Entry 8UA1 (electron microscopy, 3.40 A resolution); this record covers chains D and E of the 7 polymer chains in the assembly.

[Chain D (and E)]
Name: Cell division control protein 48
Source organism: Saccharomyces cerevisiae
Notes: EC 3.6.4.6; chain E of this document is another copy of the same molecule, construct and numbering; everything in this record applies to it too
Reference sequence: P25694 (CDC48_YEAST); residues 1-835 here = UniProt positions 1-835
Amino-acid sequence (835 residues; row label = number of the first residue in the row):
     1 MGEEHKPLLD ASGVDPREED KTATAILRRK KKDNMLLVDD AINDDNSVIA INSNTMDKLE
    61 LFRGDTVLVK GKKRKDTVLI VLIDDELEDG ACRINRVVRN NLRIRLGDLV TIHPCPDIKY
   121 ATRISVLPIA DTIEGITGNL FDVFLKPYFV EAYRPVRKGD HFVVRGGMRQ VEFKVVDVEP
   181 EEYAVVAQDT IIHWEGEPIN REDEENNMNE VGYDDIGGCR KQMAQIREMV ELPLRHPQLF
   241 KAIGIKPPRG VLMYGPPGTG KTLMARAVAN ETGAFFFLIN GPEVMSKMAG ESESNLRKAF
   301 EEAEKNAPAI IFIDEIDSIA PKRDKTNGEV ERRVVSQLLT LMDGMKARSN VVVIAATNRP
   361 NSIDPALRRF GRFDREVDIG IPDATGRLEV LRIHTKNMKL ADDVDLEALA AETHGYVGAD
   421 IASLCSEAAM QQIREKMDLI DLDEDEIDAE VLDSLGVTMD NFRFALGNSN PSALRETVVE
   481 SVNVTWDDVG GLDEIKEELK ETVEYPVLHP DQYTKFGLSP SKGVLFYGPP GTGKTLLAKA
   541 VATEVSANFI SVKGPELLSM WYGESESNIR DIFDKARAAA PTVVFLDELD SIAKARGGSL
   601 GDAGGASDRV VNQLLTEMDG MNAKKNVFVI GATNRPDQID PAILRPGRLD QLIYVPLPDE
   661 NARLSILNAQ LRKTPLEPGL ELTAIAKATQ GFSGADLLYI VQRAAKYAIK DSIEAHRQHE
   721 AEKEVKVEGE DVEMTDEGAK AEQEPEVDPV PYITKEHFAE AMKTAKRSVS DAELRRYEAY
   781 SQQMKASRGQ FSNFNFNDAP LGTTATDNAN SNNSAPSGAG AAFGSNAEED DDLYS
Disordered / not traced: 1-199, 445-446, 471-483, 721-748, 785-835 (chain E: 1-210, 256-258, 381-382, 398-406, 414-418, 437-449, 468-480, 507-521, 656-658, 714-751, 763-835)
Curated features (UniProtKB/Swiss-Prot):
  - binding site (ATP): Pro257 to Leu263, Asn358, His394, Gly531 to Leu536
  - modified residue: Ser472 (Phosphoserine), Ser519 (Phosphoserine), Thr735 (Phosphothreonine), Ser770 (Phosphoserine)
  - cross-link (Glycyl lysine isopeptide (Lys-Gly)): Lys305 (interchain with G-Cter in ubiquitin), Lys322 (interchain with G-Cter in ubiquitin), Lys346 (interchain with G-Cter in ubiquitin), Lys522 (interchain with G-Cter in ubiquitin), Lys539 (interchain with G-Cter in ubiquitin), Lys594 (interchain with G-Cter in ubiquitin), Lys673 (interchain with G-Cter in ubiquitin)
  - mutagenesis: Lys261 (K261A: Moderate reduction in growth rate; K261T: Probable loss of ATP binding. Complete loss of catalytic activity), Glu315 (E315A: Moderate reduction in growth rate; E315D: Severe loss of catalytic activity without affecting cooperativity between the 2 ATP-binding regions. Slight reduction in growth rate ...), Asn358 (N358A: Slight reduction in growth rate. Restores cell growth; when associated with Q-315), Arg369 (R369A: No effect on growth rate. Restores cell growth; when associated with Q-315), Pro471 (P471A/S: Restores cell growth; when associated with Q-315), Arg475 (R475H: Restores cell growth; when associated with Q-315), Lys534 (K534A/T: Severe loss of catalytic activity. Lethal), Glu588 (E588D: Moderate reduction in growth rate; E588Q: Lethal), Arg645 (R645A: Lethal)
Residues lining bound ligands:
  - 08T ([[[(2R,3S,4R,5R)-5-(6-aminopurin-9-yl)-3,4-bis(oxidanyl)oxolan-2-yl]methoxy-oxidanyl-phosphoryl]oxy-oxidanyl-phosphoryl]oxy-tris(fluoranyl)beryllium), molecule 1: Asp343, Arg369, Phe370, Arg372
  - 08T, molecule 2: Asp619, Arg645, Arg648
  - ADP (adenosine-5'-diphosphate), molecule 1: Asp215, Ile216, Gly217, Pro257, Gly258, Thr259, Gly260, Lys261, Thr262, Leu263, Val390, His394, Gly418, Ala419
  - ADP, molecule 2: Asp488, Val489, Gly490, Pro529, Pro530, Gly531, Thr532, Gly533, Lys534, Thr535, Leu536, Ile666, Gln670, Gly694, Ala695, Leu698
What the authors report for this chain:
  - catalytic residues: Glu315, Arg369, Arg372, Glu588, Arg645, Arg648 (citing earlier work)

[How chain D and chain E interact]
Contacting residue pairs (6):
  Pro282(D) with Arg332(E)
  Ser286(D) with Glu329(E)
  Lys287(D) with Glu329(E)
  Leu452(D) with Leu239(E), hydrophobic; Ala242(E), hydrophobic
  Trp561(D) with Tyr562(E)
Interface residues without a listed pair, chain D (15 interface residues in all): Glu283, Met285, Met398, Ser423, Ala429, Ile447, Asp453, Ser559, Met560, Arg703
Interface residues without a listed pair, chain E (14 interface residues in all): His236, Gly244, Ile245, Gly328, Arg333, Ser336, Phe370, Asp602, Pro646

[Overview]
The interface between chain D and chain E involves 15 residues on one side and 14 on the other. Chain D binds
compound 08T and ADP. Curated annotation (UniProt) lists 15 ATP-binding residues and 9 mutagenesis sites on
chain D. The paper reports catalytic residues Glu315(D), Arg369(D) and Arg372(D) among others.
Chain D and chain E are both Cell division control protein 48 (Saccharomyces cerevisiae); the structure,
Cdc48-Shp1 unfolding native substrate, Class 9, was determined by electron microscopy (same publication as
8U7T, 8U8I, 8U9C, 8U9P, 8U9Q, 8U9Z and 3 further entries).
